9GKT - chains A and B; structure by X-ray diffraction, 2.45 A resolution.

== Chain A (and B) ==
Protein: Transcriptional regulator, PadR-like family
Organism: Lactococcus cremoris subsp. cremoris MG1363
Notes: chain B of this document is another copy of the same molecule, construct and numbering; everything in this record applies to it too
UniProt: A2RI36 (A2RI36_LACLM); residue numbers follow UniProt; this construct covers 2-116
Chain sequence (126 residues; each row starts with the number of its first residue):
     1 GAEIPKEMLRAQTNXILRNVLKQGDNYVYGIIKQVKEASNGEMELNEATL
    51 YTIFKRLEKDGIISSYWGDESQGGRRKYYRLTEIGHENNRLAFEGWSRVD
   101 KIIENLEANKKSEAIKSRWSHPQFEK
Disordered / not traced: 1-3, 69-75, 112-126 (chain B: 1-3, 69-75, 120-126)
Sequence notes: expression tag (1, 117-126); engineered mutation HOX_15 (Val in A2RI36), Arg-18 (Leu in A2RI36), Asn-89 (Met in A2RI36), Gly-95 (Ser in A2RI36)
Modified / non-standard residues: HOX (4-amino-L-phenylalanine) at position 15
What the authors report for this chain:
  - contacts within the chain: Arg-18/Asn-88, Arg-18/Asn-89 (hydrogen bond)
  - self-association interface (contacts with another copy of this molecule); pairs are residue here / residue on that copy: Gln-12/Gly-95, Arg-18/Glu-7 (hydrogen bond), Trp-96/Trp-96
  - conformationally variable residues: Trp-96
  - mutagenesis - S95G: decreased catalytic activity (HyF reaction)
  - mutagenesis - L18R: increased catalytic activity
  - mutagenesis - M89N/S95G: abolished catalytic activity
  - catalytic residues: Asp-100 (proposed by the authors, not directly observed)

== Chain A / chain B interface ==
Residue-residue contacts (53; chain A residue first):
  Ile-4(A) / Asn-88(B)
  Ile-4(A) / Leu-91(B)  hydrophobic
  Glu-7(A) / Arg-10(B)  salt bridge
  Met-8(A) / Arg-18(B)
  Met-8(A) / Ala-92(B)  hydrophobic
  Met-8(A) / Trp-96(B)
  Ala-11(A) / Ala-11(B)  hydrophobic
  Ala-11(A) / Trp-96(B)
  Gln-12(A) / Ala-92(B)
  Gln-12(A) / Gly-95(B)
  Gln-12(A) / Trp-96(B)
  Gln-12(A) / Val-99(B)
  HOX_15(A) / Met-8(B)
  HOX_15(A) / Val-99(B)
  HOX_15(A) / Ile-103(B)
  Ile-16(A) / Val-99(B)  hydrophobic
  Arg-18(A) / Pro-5(B)
  Arg-18(A) / Glu-7(B)  salt bridge
  Arg-18(A) / Met-8(B)  hydrogen bond
  Asn-19(A) / Ile-103(B)
  Val-20(A) / Leu-106(B)  hydrophobic
  Lys-22(A) / Glu-107(B)  salt bridge
  Gln-23(A) / Leu-106(B)  hydrogen bond (side chain-backbone)
  Gln-23(A) / Lys-110(B)
  Gln-34(A) / Leu-106(B)
  Gln-34(A) / Lys-110(B)
  Glu-37(A) / Asn-109(B)
  Ala-38(A) / Ile-102(B)
  Ala-38(A) / Asn-105(B)  hydrogen bond (backbone-side chain)
  Ala-38(A) / Leu-106(B)  hydrophobic
  Ser-39(A) / Ile-102(B)
  Asn-88(A) / Ile-4(B)
  Asn-88(A) / Pro-5(B)
  Ala-92(A) / Pro-5(B)  hydrophobic
  Ala-92(A) / Gln-12(B)  hydrogen bond (backbone-side chain)
  Gly-95(A) / Gln-12(B)
  Trp-96(A) / Met-8(B)
  Trp-96(A) / Gln-12(B)
  Trp-96(A) / Trp-96(B)  hydrophobic
  Val-99(A) / Gln-12(B)
  Val-99(A) / HOX_15(B)
  Val-99(A) / Ile-16(B)  hydrophobic
  Ile-102(A) / Ala-38(B)
  Ile-102(A) / Ser-39(B)
  Ile-102(A) / Met-43(B)  hydrophobic
  Ile-103(A) / Ile-16(B)  hydrophobic
  Ile-103(A) / Asn-19(B)
  Asn-105(A) / Ala-38(B)  hydrogen bond (side chain-backbone)
  Leu-106(A) / Gln-23(B)
  Leu-106(A) / Gln-34(B)
  Leu-106(A) / Ala-38(B)  hydrophobic
  Glu-107(A) / Gln-23(B)
  Lys-110(A) / Gln-23(B)
Interface residues without a listed pair, chain A (35 interface residues in all): Pro-5, Asn-14, Val-35, Asn-40, Glu-42, Met-43, Leu-91, Asn-109
Interface residues without a listed pair, chain B (36 interface residues in all): Asn-14, Val-20, Val-35, Glu-37, Arg-56, Arg-98, Asp-100
Interface features reported in the paper:
  - pairs named by the authors: Arg-18(A)/Glu-7(B) (hydrogen bond)

== In short ==
The interface between chain A and chain B involves 35 residues on one side and 36 on the other; the contacts
include 5 hydrogen bonds and 3 salt bridges. Polar contacts include Glu-7(A)/Arg-10(B), Arg-18(A)/Glu-7(B) and
Lys-22(A)/Glu-107(B). The paper describes a hydrogen bond between Arg-18(A) and Glu-7(B). The paper reports
the catalytic residue Asp-100(A); S95G of chain A reduces catalytic activity (HyF reaction); 3 substitutions
were tested in all.
Both chains are Transcriptional regulator, PadR-like family (Lactococcus cremoris subsp. cremoris MG1363).
Entry 9GKT (Crystal structure of artificial enzyme LmrR_pAF variant RGN) was determined by X-ray diffraction,
deposited together with 9GKR and 9GKS.
